PDB entry 8PBL | electron microscopy, 2.87 A resolution | chains A and F of the 8 polymer chains in the assembly

Chain A:
Molecule: Non-template DNA
Sequence (49 nucleotides; row label = number of the first residue in the row; numbers below 1 keep their minus sign (DC-9 is residue -9)):
    -9 CCATCATTAT GAAATCGAGC GTGTGAATGG CGCCGACGAA TTCGGACCC
Disordered / not traced: -9 to 2, 11, 31-39

Chain F:
Molecule: DNA-directed RNA polymerase subunit beta
Organism: Escherichia coli
Notes: EC 2.7.7.6
UniProtKB: P0A8V4 (RPOB_ECO57); residues 1-1342 here = UniProt positions 1-1342
Sequence (1342 residues; numbered 1 to 1342; the number before each row is that of its first residue):
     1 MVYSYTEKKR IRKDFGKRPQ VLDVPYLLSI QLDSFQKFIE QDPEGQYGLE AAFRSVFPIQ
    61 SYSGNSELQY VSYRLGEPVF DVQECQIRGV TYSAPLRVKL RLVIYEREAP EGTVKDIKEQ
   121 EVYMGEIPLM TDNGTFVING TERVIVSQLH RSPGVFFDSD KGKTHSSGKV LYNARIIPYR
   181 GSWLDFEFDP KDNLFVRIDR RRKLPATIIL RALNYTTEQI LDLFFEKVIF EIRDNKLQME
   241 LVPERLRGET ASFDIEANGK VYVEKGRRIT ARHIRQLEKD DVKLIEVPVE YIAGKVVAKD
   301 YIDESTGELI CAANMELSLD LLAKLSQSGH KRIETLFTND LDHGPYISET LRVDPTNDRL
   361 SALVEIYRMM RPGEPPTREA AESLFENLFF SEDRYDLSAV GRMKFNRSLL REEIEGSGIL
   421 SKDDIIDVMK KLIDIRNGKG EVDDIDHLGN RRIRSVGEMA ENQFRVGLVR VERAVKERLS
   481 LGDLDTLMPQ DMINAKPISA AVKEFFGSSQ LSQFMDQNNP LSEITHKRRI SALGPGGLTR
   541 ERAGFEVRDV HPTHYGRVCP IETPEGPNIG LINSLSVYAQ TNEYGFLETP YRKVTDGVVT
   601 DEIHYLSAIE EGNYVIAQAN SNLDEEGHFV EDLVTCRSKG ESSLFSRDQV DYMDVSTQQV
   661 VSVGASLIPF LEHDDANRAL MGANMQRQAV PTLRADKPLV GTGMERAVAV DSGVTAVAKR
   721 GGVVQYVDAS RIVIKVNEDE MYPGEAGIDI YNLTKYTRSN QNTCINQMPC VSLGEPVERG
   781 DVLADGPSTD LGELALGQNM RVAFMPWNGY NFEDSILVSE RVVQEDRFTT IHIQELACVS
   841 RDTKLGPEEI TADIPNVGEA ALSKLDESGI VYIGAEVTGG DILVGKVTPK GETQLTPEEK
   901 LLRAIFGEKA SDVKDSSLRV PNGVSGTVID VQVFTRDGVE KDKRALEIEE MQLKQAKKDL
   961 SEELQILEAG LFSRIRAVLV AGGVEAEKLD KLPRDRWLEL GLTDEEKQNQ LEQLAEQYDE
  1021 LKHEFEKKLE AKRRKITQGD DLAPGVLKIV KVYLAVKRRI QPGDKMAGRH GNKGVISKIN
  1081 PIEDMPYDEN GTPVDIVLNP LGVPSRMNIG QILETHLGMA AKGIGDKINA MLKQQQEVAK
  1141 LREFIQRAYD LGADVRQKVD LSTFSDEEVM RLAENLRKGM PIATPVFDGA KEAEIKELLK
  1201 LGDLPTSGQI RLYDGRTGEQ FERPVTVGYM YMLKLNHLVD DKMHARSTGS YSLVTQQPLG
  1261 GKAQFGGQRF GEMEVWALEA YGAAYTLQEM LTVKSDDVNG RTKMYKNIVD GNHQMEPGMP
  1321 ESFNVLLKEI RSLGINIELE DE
Disordered / not traced: 1, 891-912
Curated features (UniProtKB/Swiss-Prot):
  - modified residue (N6-acetyllysine): Lys1022, Lys1200

How chain A and chain F interact:
Contacting residue pairs - 16 pairs, chain A then chain F:
  DT12(A) with Arg371(F), phosphate contact
  DG13(A) with Arg201(F), hydrogen bond to the sugar; Met370(F), sugar contact; Arg371(F), salt bridge to the phosphate
  DT14(A) with Asp199(F), base contact; Arg201(F), base contact
  DG15(A) with Gly181(F), base contact; Asp199(F), hydrogen bond to the base
  DA16(A) with Gly181(F), hydrogen bond to the base; Ser182(F), base contact; Trp183(F), hydrogen bond to the base; Asp199(F), base contact
  DA17(A) with Arg175(F), hydrogen bond to the sugar; Trp183(F), base contact; Arg200(F), phosphate contact
  DT18(A) with Arg542(F), sugar contact
Other interface residues (no listed pair), chain A (8 interface residues in all): DG20
Other interface residues (no listed pair), chain F (15 interface residues in all): Lys163, Ile177, Ile198, Pro372, Gly537

Summary:
8 residues of chain A and 15 residues of chain F are in contact; the contacts include 5 hydrogen bonds and 1
salt bridge. Polar pairs include DG15(A)-Asp199(F), DA16(A)-Gly181(F) and DA16(A)-Trp183(F).
Here chain A is Non-template DNA and chain F is DNA-directed RNA polymerase subunit beta (Escherichia coli).
Entry 8PBL (E. coli RNA polymerase elongation complex stalled at thymine dimer lesion) was determined by
electron microscopy.
